6SJB - chains C and D of the 4 polymer chains in the assembly; structure by electron microscopy, 3.70 A resolution.

[Chain C]
Protein: RecBCD enzyme subunit RecC
From: Escherichia coli
Notes: EC 3.1.11.5
UniProt: P07648 (RECC_ECOLI); residues 1-1122 here = UniProt positions 1-1122
Amino-acid sequence (1122 residues; row label = number of the first residue in the row):
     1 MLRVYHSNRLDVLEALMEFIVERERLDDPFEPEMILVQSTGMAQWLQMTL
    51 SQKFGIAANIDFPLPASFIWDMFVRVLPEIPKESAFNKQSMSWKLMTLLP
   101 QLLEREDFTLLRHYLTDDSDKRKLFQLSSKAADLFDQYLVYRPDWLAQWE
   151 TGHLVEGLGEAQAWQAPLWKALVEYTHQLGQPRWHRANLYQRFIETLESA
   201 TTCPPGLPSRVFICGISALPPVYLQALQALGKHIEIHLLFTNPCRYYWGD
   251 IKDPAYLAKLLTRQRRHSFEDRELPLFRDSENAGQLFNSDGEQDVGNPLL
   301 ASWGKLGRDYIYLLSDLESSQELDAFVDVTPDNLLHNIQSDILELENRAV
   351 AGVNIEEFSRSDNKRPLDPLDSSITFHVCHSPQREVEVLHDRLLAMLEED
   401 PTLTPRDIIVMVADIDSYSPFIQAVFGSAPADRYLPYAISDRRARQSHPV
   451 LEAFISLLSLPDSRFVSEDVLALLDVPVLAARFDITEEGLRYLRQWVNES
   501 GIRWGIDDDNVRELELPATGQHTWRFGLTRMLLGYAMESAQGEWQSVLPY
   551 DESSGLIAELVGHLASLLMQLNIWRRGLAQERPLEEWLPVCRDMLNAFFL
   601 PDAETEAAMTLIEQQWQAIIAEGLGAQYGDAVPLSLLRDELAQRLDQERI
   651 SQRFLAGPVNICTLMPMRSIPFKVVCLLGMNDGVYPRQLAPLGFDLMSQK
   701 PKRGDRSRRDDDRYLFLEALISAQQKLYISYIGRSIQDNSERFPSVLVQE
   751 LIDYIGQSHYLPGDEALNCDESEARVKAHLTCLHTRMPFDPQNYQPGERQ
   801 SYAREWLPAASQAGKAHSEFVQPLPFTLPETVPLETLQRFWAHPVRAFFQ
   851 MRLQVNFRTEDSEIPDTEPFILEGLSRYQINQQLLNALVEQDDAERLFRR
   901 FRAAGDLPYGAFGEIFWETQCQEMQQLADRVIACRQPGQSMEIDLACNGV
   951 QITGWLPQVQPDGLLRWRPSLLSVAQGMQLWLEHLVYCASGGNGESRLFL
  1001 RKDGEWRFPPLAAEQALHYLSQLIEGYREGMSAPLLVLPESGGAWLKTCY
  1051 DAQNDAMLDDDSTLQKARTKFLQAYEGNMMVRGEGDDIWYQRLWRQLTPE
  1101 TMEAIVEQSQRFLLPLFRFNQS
Unresolved in the structure: 1122
Curated features (UniProtKB/Swiss-Prot):
  - natural variant: Gln-647 to Leu-655 (sequence variant, change not given here; In recC-1004)
  - mutagenesis: Gln-38 (Q38A: Acts at variant Chi sequences), Leu-64 (L64A: Does not act at Chi), Trp-70 (W70A: Does not act at Chi), Asp-133 (D133A: Does not act at Chi), Leu-134 (L134A: Acts at variant Chi sequences), Asp-136 (D136A: Does not act at Chi), Gln-137 (Q137A: Acts at variant Chi sequences), Arg-142 (R142A: Acts at variant Chi sequences), Arg-186 (R186A/C/H: Does not act at Chi), Asp-705 (D705A/H: Acts at variant Chi sequences)

[Chain D]
Protein: RecBCD enzyme subunit RecD
From: Escherichia coli
Notes: EC 3.1.11.5
UniProt: A0A061K747 (A0A061K747_ECOLX); residues 1-608 here = UniProt positions 1-608
Amino-acid sequence (608 residues; row label = number of the first residue in the row):
     1 MKLQKQLLEAVEHKQLRPLDVQFALTVAGDEHPAVTLAAALLSHDAGEGH
    51 VCLPLSRLENNEASHPLLATCVSEIGELQNWEECLLASQAVSRGDEPTPM
   101 ILCGDRLYLNRMWCNERTVARFFNEVNHAIEVDEALLAQTLDKLFPVSDE
   151 INWQKVAAAVALTRRISVISGGPGTGKTTTVAKLLAALIQMADGERCRIR
   201 LAAPTGKAAARLTESLGKALRQLPLTDEQKKRIPEDASTLHRLLGAQPGS
   251 QRLRHHAGNPLHLDVLVVDEASMIDLPMMSRLIDALPDHARVIFLGDRDQ
   301 LASVEAGAVLGDICAYANAGFTAERARQLSRLTGTHVPAGTGTEAASLRD
   351 SLCLLQKSYRFGSDSGIGQLAAAINRGDKTAVKTVFQQDFTDIEKRLLQS
   401 GEDYIAMLEEALAGYGRYLDLLQARAEPDLIIQAFNEYQLLCALREGPFG
   451 VAGLNERIEQFMQQKRKIHRHPHSRWYEGRPVMIARNDSALGLFNGDIGI
   501 ALDRGQGTRVWFAMPDGNIKSVQPSRLPEHETTWAMTVHKSQGSEFDHAA
   551 LILPSQRTPVVTRELVYTAVTRARRRLSLYADERILSAAIATRTERRSGL
   601 AALFSSRE
Unresolved in the structure: 1-9, 607-608

[How chain C and chain D interact]
Residue-residue contacts - 44 pairs, chain C then chain D:
  Gln-495(C) / Gly-249(D)
  Arg-525(C) / Thr-26(D)
  Thr-529(C) / Thr-26(D)
  Leu-532(C) / Leu-19(D)  hydrophobic
  Leu-532(C) / Gln-22(D)
  Leu-532(C) / Phe-23(D)
  Leu-532(C) / Thr-26(D)
  Gly-534(C) / Arg-111(D)  hydrogen bond (backbone-side chain)
  Tyr-535(C) / Ser-43(D)
  Tyr-535(C) / Ala-46(D)
  Ala-536(C) / Phe-23(D)  hydrophobic
  Ala-536(C) / Pro-99(D)  hydrophobic
  Ala-536(C) / Leu-109(D)
  Ala-536(C) / Asn-110(D)  hydrogen bond (backbone-backbone)
  Ala-536(C) / Arg-111(D)  hydrogen bond (backbone-backbone)
  Met-537(C) / Pro-97(D)
  Met-537(C) / Thr-98(D)
  Met-537(C) / Asn-110(D)  hydrogen bond
  Met-537(C) / Arg-111(D)  hydrogen bond (backbone-side chain)
  Glu-538(C) / Arg-111(D)
  Glu-543(C) / Pro-97(D)
  Trp-544(C) / Val-27(D)
  Trp-544(C) / Gln-89(D)  hydrogen bond (side chain-backbone)
  Trp-544(C) / Pro-97(D)
  Trp-544(C) / Thr-98(D)
  Trp-544(C) / Pro-99(D)
  Asp-551(C) / Arg-111(D)  salt bridge
  Asp-551(C) / Gln-251(D)
  Glu-552(C) / Gly-249(D)
  Glu-552(C) / Ser-250(D)
  Glu-552(C) / Gln-251(D)  hydrogen bond (side chain-backbone)
  Ser-554(C) / Arg-111(D)
  Leu-556(C) / Gly-47(D)
  Ala-558(C) / Leu-19(D)
  Glu-559(C) / Arg-17(D)
  Glu-559(C) / Leu-19(D)
  Gly-562(C) / Pro-18(D)
  Gly-562(C) / Leu-19(D)
  Ala-565(C) / Gln-22(D)
  Met-569(C) / Gln-22(D)
  Glu-942(C) / Arg-196(D)  salt bridge
  Glu-942(C) / Arg-198(D)  salt bridge
  Trp-955(C) / Arg-198(D)
  Trp-955(C) / His-262(D)
Interface residues without a listed pair, chain C (30 interface residues in all): Glu-499, Leu-533, Gln-541, Gly-542, Gln-545, Gly-555, Ser-566, Glu-835
Interface residues without a listed pair, chain D (29 interface residues in all): Ala-90, Cys-114, Pro-248, Arg-254, Val-304, Glu-305

[Summary]
30 residues of chain C and 29 residues of chain D are in contact, with 7 hydrogen bonds and 3 salt bridges.
Polar contacts include Asp-551(C)/Arg-111(D), Glu-942(C)/Arg-196(D) and Glu-942(C)/Arg-198(D). UniProt lists
10 mutagenesis sites on chain C.
Here chain C is RecBCD enzyme subunit RecC and chain D is RecBCD enzyme subunit RecD, both from Escherichia
coli. Entry 6SJB (Cryo-EM structure of the RecBCD Chi recognised complex) was determined by electron
microscopy together with 6SJE, 6SJF, 6SJG, 6T2U and 6T2V from the same study.
